Entry 5X50 (X-ray diffraction, 4.29 A resolution (low resolution: residue-level contacts below are approximate; hydrogen-bond / salt-bridge calls are withheld)); this record covers chains A and I of the 12 polymer chains in the assembly.

== Chain A ==
Protein: DNA-directed RNA polymerase subunit
Organism: Komagataella phaffii (strain GS115 / ATCC 20864)
Notes: EC 2.7.7.6
UniProt: C4R4Y0 (C4R4Y0_KOMPG); residues 1-1743 here = UniProt positions 1-1743
Amino-acid sequence (1743 residues; each row starts with the number of its first residue):
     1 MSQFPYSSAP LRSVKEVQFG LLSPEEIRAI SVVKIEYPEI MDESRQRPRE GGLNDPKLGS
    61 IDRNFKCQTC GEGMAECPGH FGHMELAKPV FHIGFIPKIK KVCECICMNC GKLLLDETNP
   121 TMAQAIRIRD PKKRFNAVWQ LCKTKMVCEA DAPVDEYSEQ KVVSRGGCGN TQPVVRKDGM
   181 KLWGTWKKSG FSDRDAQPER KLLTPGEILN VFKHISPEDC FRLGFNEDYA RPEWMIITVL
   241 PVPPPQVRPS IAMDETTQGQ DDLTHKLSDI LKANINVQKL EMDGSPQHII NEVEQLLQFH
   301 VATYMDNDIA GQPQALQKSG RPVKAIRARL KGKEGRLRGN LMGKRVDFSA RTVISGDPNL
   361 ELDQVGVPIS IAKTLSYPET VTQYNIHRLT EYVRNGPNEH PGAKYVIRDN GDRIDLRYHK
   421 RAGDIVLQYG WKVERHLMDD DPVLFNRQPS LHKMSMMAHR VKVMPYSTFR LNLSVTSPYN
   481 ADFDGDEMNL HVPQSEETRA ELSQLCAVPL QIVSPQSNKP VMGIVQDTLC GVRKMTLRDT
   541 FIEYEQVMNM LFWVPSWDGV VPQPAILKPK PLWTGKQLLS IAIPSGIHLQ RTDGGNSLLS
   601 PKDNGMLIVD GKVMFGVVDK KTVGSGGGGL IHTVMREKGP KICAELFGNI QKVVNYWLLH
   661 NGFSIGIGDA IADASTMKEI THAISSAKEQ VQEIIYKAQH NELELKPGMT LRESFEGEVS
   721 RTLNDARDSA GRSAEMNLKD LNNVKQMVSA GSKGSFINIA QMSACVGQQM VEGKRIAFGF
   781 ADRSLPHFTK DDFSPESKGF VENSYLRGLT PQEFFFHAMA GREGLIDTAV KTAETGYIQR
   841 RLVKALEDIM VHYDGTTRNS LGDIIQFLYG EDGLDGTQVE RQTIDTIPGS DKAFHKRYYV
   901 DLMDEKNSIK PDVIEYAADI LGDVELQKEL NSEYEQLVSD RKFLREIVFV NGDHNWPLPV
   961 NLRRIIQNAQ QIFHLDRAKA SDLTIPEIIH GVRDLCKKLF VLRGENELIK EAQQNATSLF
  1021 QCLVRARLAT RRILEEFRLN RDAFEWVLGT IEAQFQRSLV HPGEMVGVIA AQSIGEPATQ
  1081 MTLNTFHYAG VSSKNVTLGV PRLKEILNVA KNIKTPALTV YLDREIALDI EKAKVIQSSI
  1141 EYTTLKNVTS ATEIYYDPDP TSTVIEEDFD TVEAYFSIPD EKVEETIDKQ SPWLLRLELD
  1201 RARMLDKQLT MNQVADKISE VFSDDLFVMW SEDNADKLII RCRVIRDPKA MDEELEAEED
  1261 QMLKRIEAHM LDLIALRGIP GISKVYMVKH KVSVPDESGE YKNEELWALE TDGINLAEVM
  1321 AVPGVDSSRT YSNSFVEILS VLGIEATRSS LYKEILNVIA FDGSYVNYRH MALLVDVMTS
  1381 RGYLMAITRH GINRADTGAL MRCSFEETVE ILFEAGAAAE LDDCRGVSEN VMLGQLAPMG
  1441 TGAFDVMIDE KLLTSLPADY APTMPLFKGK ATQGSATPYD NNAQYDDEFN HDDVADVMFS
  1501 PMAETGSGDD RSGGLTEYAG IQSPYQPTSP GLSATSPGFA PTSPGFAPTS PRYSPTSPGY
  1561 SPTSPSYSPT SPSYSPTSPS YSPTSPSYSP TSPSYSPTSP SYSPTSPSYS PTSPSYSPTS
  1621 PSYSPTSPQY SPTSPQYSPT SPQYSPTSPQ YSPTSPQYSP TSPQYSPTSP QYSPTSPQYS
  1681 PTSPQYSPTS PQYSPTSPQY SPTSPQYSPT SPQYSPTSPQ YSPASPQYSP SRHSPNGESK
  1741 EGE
Unresolved in the structure: 1-5, 162-163, 188-194, 205-206, 947-948, 1088-1095, 1179-1189, 1246-1256, 1458-1743
Ion coordination: Zn2+ site 1: Cys67, Cys70; Zn2+ site 2: Cys107, Cys148, Cys168

== Chain I ==
Protein: DNA-directed RNA polymerase subunit
Organism: Komagataella phaffii (strain ATCC 76273 / CBS 7435 / CECT 11047 / NRRL Y-11430 / Wegner 21-1)
UniProt: F2QPE6 (F2QPE6_KOMPC); residues 1-115 here = UniProt positions 1-115
Amino-acid sequence (115 residues; each row starts with the number of its first residue):
     1 MASFRFCLEC NNMLYPKEDK ENQRLLYSCR NCDYTELAED PKVYRHELIT NIGETAGIVD
    61 DIGQDPTLPR SDKECPECHS RDCVFFQSQQ RRKDTNMTLF YVCLNCKKTF RDESE
Unresolved in the structure: 1, 115
Ion coordination: Zn2+ site 1 near Cys7 (its only coordinating residue here); Zn2+ site 2: Cys75, Cys78, Asn105

== Interface between chain A and chain I ==
Contacting residue pairs - 38 pairs, chain A then chain I:
  Ala698(A) with Met97(I)
  Gln699(A) with Met97(I); Leu99(I); Asp112(I)
  His700(A) with Glu113(I); Ser114(I)
  Glu702(A) with Ser114(I)
  Thr710(A) with Lys93(I)
  Leu711(A) with Met97(I)
  Arg712(A) with Gln87(I); Met97(I)
  Phe715(A) with Met97(I)
  Asp782(A) with Arg91(I)
  Arg783(A) with Thr67(I)
  Thr789(A) with Thr67(I)
  Lys790(A) with Thr67(I)
  Asp791(A) with Gln87(I)
  Lys1146(A) with Leu48(I)
  Thr1149(A) with Leu48(I)
  Ser1150(A) with Glu47(I); Leu48(I); Ile49(I)
  Ala1151(A) with Glu47(I)
  Thr1152(A) with Tyr44(I); Arg45(I); His46(I)
  Glu1153(A) with Tyr44(I); Arg45(I)
  Ile1154(A) with Val43(I); Tyr44(I)
  Tyr1155(A) with Pro41(I)
  Tyr1156(A) with Glu18(I); Leu25(I); Pro41(I)
  Glu1198(A) with Arg45(I)
  Asp1200(A) with Ile49(I)
  Glu1258(A) with Arg30(I)
  Glu1267(A) with His46(I)
Also at the interface, not in a pair above, chain A (29 interface residues in all): Asn701, Pro1158, Asp1260
Also at the interface, not in a pair above, chain I (28 interface residues in all): Pro16, Arg24, Lys42, Leu68, Pro69, Phe86, Thr95, Asn96

== In short ==
29 residues of chain A face 28 of chain I across their interface. Cys67(A) and Cys70(A) form the Zn2+ site 1.
The Zn2+ site 2 is built by Cys107(A), Cys148(A) and Cys168(A).
Chain A is DNA-directed RNA polymerase subunit (Komagataella phaffii (strain GS115 / ATCC 20864)) and chain I
is DNA-directed RNA polymerase subunit (Komagataella phaffii (strain ATCC 76273 / CBS 7435 / CECT 11047 / NRRL
Y-11430 / Wegner 21-1)); the structure, RNA Polymerase II from Komagataella Pastoris (Type-2 crystal), was
determined by X-ray diffraction, deposited together with 5X4Z and 5X51.
